6NK7 - chains A and G of the 17 polymer chains in the assembly; structure by electron microscopy, 4.99 A resolution (low resolution: residue-level contacts below are approximate; hydrogen-bond / salt-bridge calls are withheld).

== Chain A ==
Molecule: E1 glycoprotein
Organism: Chikungunya virus
Notes: EC 3.4.21.90
Reference sequence: Q88628 (Q88628_CHIKV); residues 1-439 here correspond to UniProt positions 810-1248 (UniProt number = residue number + 809)
Chain sequence (439 residues; numbered 1 to 439; the number before each row is that of its first residue):
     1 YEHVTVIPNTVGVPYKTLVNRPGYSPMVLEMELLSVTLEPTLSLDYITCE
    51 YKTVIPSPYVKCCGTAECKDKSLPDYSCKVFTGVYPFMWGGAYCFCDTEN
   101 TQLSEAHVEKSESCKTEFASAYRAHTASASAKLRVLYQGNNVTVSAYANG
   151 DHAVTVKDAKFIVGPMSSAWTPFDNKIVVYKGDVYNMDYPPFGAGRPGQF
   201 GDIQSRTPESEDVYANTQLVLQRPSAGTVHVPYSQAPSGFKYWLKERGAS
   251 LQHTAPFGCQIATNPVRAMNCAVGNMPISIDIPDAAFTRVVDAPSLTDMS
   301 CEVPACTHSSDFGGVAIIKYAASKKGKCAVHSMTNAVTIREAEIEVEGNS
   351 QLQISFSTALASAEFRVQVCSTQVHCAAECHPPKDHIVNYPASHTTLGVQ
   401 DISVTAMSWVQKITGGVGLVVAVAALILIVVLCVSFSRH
Disulfides: C49-C114, C62-C94, C259-C271, C306-C380, C328-C370
Covalently attached groups: N-acetylglucosamine (NAG) linked to N141

== Chain G ==
Molecule: E2 glycoprotein
Organism: Chikungunya virus
Notes: EC 3.4.21.90
Reference sequence: Q88628 (Q88628_CHIKV); residues 5-423 here correspond to UniProt positions 330-748 (UniProt number = residue number + 325)
Chain sequence (419 residues; each row starts with the number of its first residue):
     5 NFNVYKAIRPYLAHCPDCGEGHSCHSPVALERIRNEATDGTLKIQVSLQI
    55 GIKTDDSHDWTKLRYMDNHMPADAERARLFVRTSAPCTITGTMGHFILAR
   105 CPKGETLTVGFTDGRKISHSCTHPFHHDPPVIGREKFHSRPQHGRELPCS
   155 TYAQSTAATAEEIEVHMPPDTPDRTLMSQQSGNVKITVNSQTVRYKCNCG
   205 DSNEGLTTTDKVINNCKVDQCHAAVTNHKKWQYNSPLVPRNAELGDRKGK
   255 VHIPFPLANVTCRVPKARNPTVTYGKNQVIMLLYPDHPTLLSYRNMGEEP
   305 NYQEEWVTHKKEIRLTVPTEGLEVTWGNNEPYKYWPQLSTNGTAHGHPHE
   355 IILYYYELYPTMTVVVVSVASFVLLSMVGVAVGMCMCARRRCITPYELTP
   405 GATVPFLLSLICCIRTAKA
Disulfides: C22-C28, C91-C105

== Interface between chain A and chain G ==
Contacting residue pairs - 9 pairs, chain A then chain G:
  G198(A) - L286(G)
  G198(A) - Y288(G)
  H230(A) - H147(G)
  P232(A) - H147(G)
  S234(A) - N273(G)
  Q235(A) - R272(G)
  Q235(A) - N273(G)
  P237(A) - Y288(G)
  Y242(A) - K314(G)
Interface residues without a listed pair, chain A (9 interface residues in all): T228, K241
Interface residues without a listed pair, chain G (7 interface residues in all): Q146

== Summary ==
Chain A and chain G form an interface of 9 and 7 residues respectively.
Chain A is E1 glycoprotein and chain G is E2 glycoprotein, both from Chikungunya virus; the structure,
Electron Cryo-Microscopy of Chikungunya in Complex with Mouse Mxra8 Receptor, was determined by electron
microscopy, deposited together with 6NK3, 6NK5 and 6NK6.
